5X21 - chains C and D of the 9 polymer chains in the assembly; structure by X-ray diffraction, 3.32 A resolution.

# Chain C
Molecule: DNA-directed RNA polymerase subunit beta
From: Thermus thermophilus (strain HB8 / ATCC 27634 / DSM 579)
Notes: EC 2.7.7.6
UniProtKB: Q8RQE9 (RPOB_THET8); residues 1-1119 here = UniProt positions 1-1119
Chain sequence (1119 residues; row label = number of the first residue in the row):
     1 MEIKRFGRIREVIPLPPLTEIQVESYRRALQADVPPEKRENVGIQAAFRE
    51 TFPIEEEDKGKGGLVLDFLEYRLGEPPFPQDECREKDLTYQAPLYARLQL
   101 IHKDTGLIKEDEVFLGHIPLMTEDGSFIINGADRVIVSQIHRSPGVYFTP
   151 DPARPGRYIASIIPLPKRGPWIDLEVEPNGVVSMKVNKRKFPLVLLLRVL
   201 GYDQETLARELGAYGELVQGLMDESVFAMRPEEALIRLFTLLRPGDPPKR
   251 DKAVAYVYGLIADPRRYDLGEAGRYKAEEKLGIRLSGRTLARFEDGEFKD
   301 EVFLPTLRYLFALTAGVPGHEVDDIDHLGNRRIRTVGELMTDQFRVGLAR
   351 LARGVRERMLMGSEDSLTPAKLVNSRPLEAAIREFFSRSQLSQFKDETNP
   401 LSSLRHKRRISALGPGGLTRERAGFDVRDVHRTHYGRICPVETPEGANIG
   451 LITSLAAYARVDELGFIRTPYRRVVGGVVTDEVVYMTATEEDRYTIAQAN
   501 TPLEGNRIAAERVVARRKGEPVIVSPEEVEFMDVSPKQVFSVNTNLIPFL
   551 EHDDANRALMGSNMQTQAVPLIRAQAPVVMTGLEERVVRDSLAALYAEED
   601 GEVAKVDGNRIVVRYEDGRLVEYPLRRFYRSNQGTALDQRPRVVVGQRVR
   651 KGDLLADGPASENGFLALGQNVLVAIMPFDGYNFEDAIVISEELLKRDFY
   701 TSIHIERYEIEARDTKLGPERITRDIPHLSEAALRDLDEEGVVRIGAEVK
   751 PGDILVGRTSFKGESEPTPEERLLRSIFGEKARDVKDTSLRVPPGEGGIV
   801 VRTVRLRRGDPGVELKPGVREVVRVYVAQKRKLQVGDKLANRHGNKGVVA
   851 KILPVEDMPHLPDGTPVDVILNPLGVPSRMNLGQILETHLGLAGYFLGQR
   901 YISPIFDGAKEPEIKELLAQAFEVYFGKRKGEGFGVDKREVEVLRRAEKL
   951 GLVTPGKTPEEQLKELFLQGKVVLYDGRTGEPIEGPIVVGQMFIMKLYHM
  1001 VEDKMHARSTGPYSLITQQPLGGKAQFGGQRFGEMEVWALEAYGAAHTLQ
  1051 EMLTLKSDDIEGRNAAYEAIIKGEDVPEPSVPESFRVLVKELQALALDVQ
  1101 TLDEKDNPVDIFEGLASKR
Not modelled in the structure: 57-63, 1119
Bound ions: Mg2+ near Ser389 (its only coordinating residue here)
Small-molecule neighbours: pseudouridimycin (PUM; (1S)-1,4-anhydro-5-[(N-carbamimidoylglycyl-N~2~-hydroxy-L-glutaminyl)amino]-5-deoxy-1-(2,4-dioxo-1,2,3,4-tetrahydropyrimidin-5-yl)-D-ribitol): Glu445, Asn556, Met560, Lys846

# Chain D
Molecule: DNA-directed RNA polymerase subunit beta'
From: Thermus thermophilus (strain HB8 / ATCC 27634 / DSM 579)
Notes: EC 2.7.7.6
UniProtKB: Q8RQE8 (RPOC_THET8); numbering as in UniProt (aligned over 1-1524)
Chain sequence (1524 residues; each row starts with the number of its first residue):
     1 MKKEVRKVRIALASPEKIRSWSYGEVEKPETINYRTLKPERDGLFDERIF
    51 GPIKDYECACGKYKRQRFEGKVCERCGVEVTKSIVRRYRMGHIELATPAA
   101 HIWFVKDVPSKIGTLLDLSATELEQVLYFSKYIVLDPKGAILNGVPVEKR
   151 QLLTDEEYRELRYGKQETYPLPPGVDALVKDGEEVVKGQELAPGVVSRLD
   201 GVALYRFPRRVRVEYVKKERAGLRLPLAAWVEKEAYKPGEILAELPEPYL
   251 FRAEEEGVVELKELEEGAFLVLRREDEPVATYFLPVGMTPLVVHGEIVEK
   301 GQPLAEAKGLLRMPRQVRAAQVEAEEEGETVYLTLFLEWTEPKDYRVQPH
   351 MNVVVPEGARVEAGDKIVAAIDPEEEVIAEAEGVVHLHEPASILVVKARV
   401 YPFEDDVEVSTGDRVAPGDVLADGGKVKSDVYGRVEVDLVRNVVRVVESY
   451 DIDARMGAEAIQQLLKELDLEALEKELLEEMKHPSRARRAKARKRLEVVR
   501 AFLDSGNRPEWMILEAVPVLPPDLRPMVQVDGGRFATSDLNDLYRRLINR
   551 NNRLKKLLAQGAPEIIIRNEKRMLQEAVDALLDNGRRGAPVTNPGSDRPL
   601 RSLTDILSGKQGRFRQNLLGKRVDYSGRSVIVVGPQLKLHQCGLPKRMAL
   651 ELFKPFLLKKMEEKGIAPNVKAARRMLERQRDIKDEVWDALEEVIHGKVV
   701 LLNRAPTLHRLGIQAFQPVLVEGQSIQLHPLVCEAFNADFDGDQMAVHVP
   751 LSSFAQAEARIQMLSAHNLLSPASGEPLAKPSRDIILGLYYITQVRKEKK
   801 GAGLEFATPEEALAAHERGEVALNAPIKVAGRETSVGRLKYVFANPDEAL
   851 LAVAHGIVDLQDVVTVRYMGKRLETSPGRILFARIVAEAVEDEKVAWELI
   901 QLDVPQEKNSLKDLVYQAFLRLGMEKTARLLDALKYYGFTFSTTSGITIG
   951 IDDAVIPEEKKQYLEEADRKLLQIEQAYEMGFLTDRERYDQILQLWTETT
  1001 EKVTQAVFKNFEENYPFNPLYVMAQSGARGNPQQIRQLCGLRGLMQKPSG
  1051 ETFEVPVRSSFREGLTVLEYFISSHGARKGGADTALRTADSGYLTRKLVD
  1101 VTHEIVVREADCGTTNYISVPLFQPDEVTRSLRLRKRADIEAGLYGRVLA
  1151 REVEVLGVRLEEGRYLSMDDVHLLIKAAEAGEIQEVPVRSPLTCQTRYGV
  1201 CQKCYGYDLSMARPVSIGEAVGIVAAQSIGEPGTQLTMRTFHTGGVAGAA
  1251 DITQGLPRVIELFEARRPKAKAVISEIDGVVRIEETEEKLSVFVESEGFS
  1301 KEYKLPKEARLLVKDGDYVEAGQPLTRGAIDPHQLLEAKGPEAVERYLVE
  1351 EIQKVYRAQGVKLHDKHIEIVVRQMMKYVEVTDPGDSRLLEGQVLEKWDV
  1401 EALNERLIAEGKTPVAWKPLLMGVTKSALSTKSWLSAASFQNTTHVLTEA
  1451 AIAGKKDELIGLKENVILGRLIPAGTGSDFVRFTQVVDQKTLKAIEEARK
  1501 EAVEAKERPAARRGVKREQPGKQA
Not modelled in the structure: 1-2, 1499-1524
Bound ions: Zn2+ site 1: Cys58, Cys60, Cys73, Cys76; Mg2+ site 1: Asp739, Asp741, Asp743 (shared with 1 residue of chain I); Mg2+ site 2 near Lys840 (its only coordinating residue here); Zn2+ site 2: Cys1112, Cys1194, Cys1201, Cys1204
Small-molecule neighbours: pseudouridimycin (PUM; (1S)-1,4-anhydro-5-[(N-carbamimidoylglycyl-N~2~-hydroxy-L-glutaminyl)amino]-5-deoxy-1-(2,4-dioxo-1,2,3,4-tetrahydropyrimidin-5-yl)-D-ribitol): Arg704, Pro706, Asn737, Asp739, Asp741, Thr1084, Gln1235, Met1238, Phe1241

# Chain C / chain D interface
Contacting residue pairs (393; chain C residue first):
  Phe425(C) - Leu1086(D)  hydrophobic
  Phe425(C) - Arg1087(D)
  Arg428(C) - Arg1078(D)  hydrogen bond (backbone-side chain)
  Arg428(C) - Leu1086(D)
  Asp429(C) - Pro1048(D)
  Val430(C) - His1075(D)  hydrogen bond (backbone-side chain)
  Val430(C) - Arg1078(D)
  His431(C) - Phe1071(D)
  His434(C) - Phe1071(D)
  Tyr435(C) - Val1067(D)
  Tyr435(C) - Phe1071(D)
  Pro440(C) - Phe1071(D)  hydrophobic
  Pro440(C) - Ser1074(D)
  Pro440(C) - Arg1078(D)  hydrogen bond (backbone-side chain)
  Thr443(C) - Arg1078(D)
  Gly446(C) - Ala1085(D)
  Ile449(C) - Arg1078(D)
  Ile449(C) - Gly1081(D)
  Ile449(C) - Ala1082(D)
  Gly450(C) - Arg1078(D)
  Gln498(C) - Val1067(D)
  Gln498(C) - Leu1068(D)
  Arg516(C) - Leu1068(D)
  Pro521(C) - Val1055(D)  hydrophobic
  Pro521(C) - Leu1068(D)  hydrophobic
  Val539(C) - Phe1071(D)  hydrophobic
  Phe540(C) - Tyr1070(D)  hydrophobic
  Leu550(C) - Tyr1070(D)
  Glu551(C) - Gly1064(D)
  Glu551(C) - Leu1065(D)  hydrogen bond (backbone-backbone)
  His552(C) - Phe1061(D)
  His552(C) - Arg1062(D)  hydrogen bond (side chain-backbone)
  His552(C) - Glu1063(D)
  His552(C) - Gly1064(D)
  Asp553(C) - Phe1061(D)
  Asp553(C) - Tyr1070(D)  hydrogen bond (backbone-side chain)
  Asp554(C) - Arg1042(D)  salt bridge
  Asp554(C) - Phe1061(D)
  Asp554(C) - Tyr1070(D)
  Asp554(C) - Gly1244(D)
  Ala555(C) - Tyr1070(D)
  Ala555(C) - Ala1077(D)  hydrophobic
  Asn556(C) - Phe1241(D)
  Ala558(C) - Tyr1070(D)
  Ile676(C) - Ile947(D)
  Ile676(C) - Thr948(D)  hydrogen bond (backbone-side chain)
  Ile676(C) - Ile949(D)
  Met677(C) - Thr943(D)
  Met677(C) - Ile947(D)
  Pro678(C) - Asp784(D)
  Pro678(C) - Ser942(D)
  Pro678(C) - Thr943(D)  hydrogen bond (backbone-side chain)
  Pro678(C) - Ile947(D)
  Phe679(C) - Thr943(D)
  Asp680(C) - Pro635(D)
  Asp680(C) - Phe939(D)
  Asp680(C) - Thr943(D)
  Gly681(C) - Val633(D)
  Gly681(C) - Pro635(D)
  Gly681(C) - Phe939(D)
  Tyr682(C) - Val633(D)
  Tyr682(C) - Pro635(D)
  Tyr682(C) - Gln636(D)  hydrogen bond
  Asn683(C) - Asp784(D)
  Phe684(C) - Val633(D)  hydrophobic
  Phe684(C) - Pro730(D)
  Phe684(C) - Phe740(D)
  Phe684(C) - Ser782(D)
  Phe684(C) - Arg783(D)
  Phe684(C) - Asp784(D)
  Phe684(C) - Phe939(D)  hydrophobic
  Glu685(C) - Asp739(D)
  Glu685(C) - Phe740(D)  hydrogen bond (backbone-backbone)
  Glu685(C) - Arg783(D)  salt bridge
  Glu685(C) - Arg1029(D)  salt bridge
  Asp686(C) - Phe740(D)
  Ala687(C) - Val633(D)  hydrophobic
  Arg713(C) - Gly532(D)
  Arg713(C) - Gly533(D)
  Lys716(C) - Arg35(D)  hydrogen bond (side chain-backbone)
  Lys716(C) - Leu37(D)
  Arg735(C) - Arg681(D)
  Glu748(C) - Arg681(D)
  Lys750(C) - Gln680(D)
  Lys750(C) - Arg681(D)
  Pro751(C) - Glu678(D)
  Pro751(C) - Arg679(D)
  Pro751(C) - Gln680(D)  hydrogen bond (backbone-backbone)
  Gly752(C) - Glu678(D)
  Gly752(C) - Arg679(D)
  Asp753(C) - Arg679(D)  salt bridge
  Asp753(C) - Arg681(D)  salt bridge
  Glu764(C) - Lys54(D)  salt bridge
  Glu766(C) - Lys64(D)  salt bridge
  Glu766(C) - Arg65(D)  salt bridge
  Pro767(C) - Arg65(D)
  Pro769(C) - Arg65(D)
  Gln834(C) - Gln724(D)  hydrogen bond
  Val835(C) - Val632(D)  hydrophobic
  Val835(C) - Ser725(D)  hydrogen bond (backbone-side chain)
  Gly836(C) - Val630(D)
  Gly836(C) - Ser725(D)
  Lys838(C) - Asp741(D)
  Lys846(C) - Asp741(D)  salt bridge
  Gly847(C) - Phe740(D)
  Gly847(C) - Asp741(D)
  Val848(C) - Ile631(D)
  Val848(C) - Phe740(D)  hydrogen bond (backbone-backbone)
  Val848(C) - Gly742(D)
  Val849(C) - Val632(D)
  Ala850(C) - Val632(D)  hydrophobic
  Ala850(C) - Val633(D)  hydrophobic
  Asn872(C) - Asp784(D)  hydrogen bond
  Pro873(C) - Ile947(D)
  Pro873(C) - Ile949(D)
  Leu874(C) - Arg783(D)
  Leu874(C) - Asp784(D)
  Leu874(C) - Met1023(D)  hydrophobic
  Leu874(C) - Arg1029(D)  hydrogen bond (backbone-side chain)
  Val876(C) - Ile949(D)  hydrophobic
  Pro877(C) - Ile949(D)
  Pro877(C) - Leu1020(D)  hydrophobic
  Pro877(C) - Met1023(D)  hydrophobic
  Pro877(C) - Leu1038(D)
  Ser878(C) - Arg1029(D)  hydrogen bond
  Ser878(C) - Gln1034(D)
  Ser878(C) - His1242(D)
  Arg879(C) - Arg1029(D)
  Met880(C) - Gln1034(D)
  Met880(C) - Gln1037(D)
  Met880(C) - Phe1061(D)  hydrophobic
  Met880(C) - Gly1244(D)
  Leu882(C) - Ile951(D)  hydrophobic
  Leu882(C) - Leu1038(D)  hydrophobic
  Leu882(C) - Phe1061(D)
  Leu882(C) - Arg1062(D)
  Ile885(C) - Ile949(D)
  Ile885(C) - Gly950(D)
  Ile885(C) - Ile951(D)
  Leu886(C) - Ile951(D)  hydrophobic
  His889(C) - Gly950(D)
  His889(C) - Ile951(D)  hydrogen bond (side chain-backbone)
  Phe906(C) - Leu1065(D)
  Phe906(C) - Thr1066(D)
  Phe906(C) - Val1067(D)  hydrophobic
  Phe906(C) - Tyr1070(D)  hydrophobic
  Glu911(C) - Ile951(D)
  Glu911(C) - Arg1062(D)  salt bridge
  Lys915(C) - Asp952(D)  salt bridge
  Arg945(C) - Asp859(D)  salt bridge
  Arg946(C) - Tyr791(D)  hydrogen bond
  Arg946(C) - Arg796(D)
  Arg946(C) - Asp859(D)  salt bridge
  Arg946(C) - Gln861(D)  hydrogen bond
  Lys949(C) - Arg796(D)
  Lys949(C) - Glu798(D)  salt bridge
  Leu950(C) - Phe1017(D)  hydrophobic
  Gly951(C) - Tyr1015(D)
  Gln969(C) - Asp952(D)
  Lys971(C) - Thr948(D)
  Lys971(C) - Asp953(D)  salt bridge
  Ile983(C) - Thr943(D)
  Ile983(C) - Thr944(D)
  Ile983(C) - Gly946(D)
  Glu984(C) - Tyr791(D)  hydrogen bond
  Glu984(C) - Thr944(D)  hydrogen bond (backbone-backbone)
  Glu984(C) - Ser945(D)
  Gly985(C) - Gly946(D)
  Pro986(C) - Gly946(D)
  Pro986(C) - Thr948(D)
  Ile987(C) - Thr948(D)
  Val988(C) - Thr948(D)  hydrogen bond (backbone-side chain)
  Val988(C) - Ile949(D)
  Val988(C) - Gly950(D)
  Val1001(C) - Val630(D)  hydrophobic
  Val1001(C) - Gln724(D)
  Val1001(C) - Ser725(D)
  Glu1002(C) - Gln724(D)
  Lys1004(C) - Arg628(D)
  Lys1004(C) - Val630(D)
  Lys1004(C) - Gln744(D)
  Met1005(C) - Arg628(D)
  Met1005(C) - Ser629(D)
  Met1005(C) - Met648(D)  hydrophobic
  Met1005(C) - Gln724(D)
  His1006(C) - Gly627(D)
  His1006(C) - Arg628(D)  hydrogen bond (backbone-backbone)
  His1006(C) - Met648(D)
  Ala1007(C) - Gly627(D)
  Ala1007(C) - Met648(D)  hydrophobic
  Ala1007(C) - Glu651(D)
  Arg1008(C) - Asp624(D)  salt bridge
  Arg1008(C) - Tyr625(D)  hydrogen bond (backbone-backbone)
  Arg1008(C) - Ser626(D)  hydrogen bond (backbone-backbone)
  Arg1008(C) - Glu651(D)
  Arg1008(C) - Leu652(D)
  Ser1009(C) - Asp624(D)
  Ser1009(C) - Tyr625(D)  hydrogen bond (backbone-backbone)
  Ser1009(C) - Glu651(D)  hydrogen bond
  Ser1009(C) - Lys654(D)
  Thr1010(C) - Asp624(D)
  Thr1010(C) - Tyr625(D)
  Tyr1013(C) - Asp624(D)  hydrogen bond
  Leu1015(C) - Arg87(D)  hydrogen bond (backbone-side chain)
  Leu1015(C) - Val528(D)  hydrophobic
  Ile1016(C) - Arg87(D)  hydrogen bond (backbone-side chain)
  Ile1016(C) - Leu524(D)
  Ile1016(C) - Pro526(D)
  Ile1016(C) - Arg613(D)
  Thr1017(C) - Asn617(D)
  Gln1018(C) - Arg87(D)
  Gln1019(C) - Asn617(D)  hydrogen bond (side chain-backbone)
  Gln1019(C) - Lys621(D)
  Pro1020(C) - Arg622(D)
  Pro1020(C) - Asp624(D)
  Leu1021(C) - Arg622(D)
  Gly1022(C) - Arg622(D)
  Phe1027(C) - Glu651(D)
  Gly1029(C) - Arg622(D)  hydrogen bond (backbone-side chain)
  Gly1029(C) - Val623(D)
  Gly1029(C) - Ser626(D)
  Gln1030(C) - Arg622(D)
  Gln1030(C) - Val623(D)  hydrogen bond (backbone-backbone)
  Gln1030(C) - Ser626(D)  hydrogen bond (backbone-side chain)
  Gln1030(C) - Gly627(D)
  Gln1030(C) - Arg628(D)  hydrogen bond
  Arg1031(C) - Arg615(D)  hydrogen bond (side chain-backbone)
  Arg1031(C) - Gln616(D)  hydrogen bond (side chain-backbone)
  Arg1031(C) - Gly620(D)
  Arg1031(C) - Lys621(D)
  Arg1031(C) - Arg622(D)
  Phe1032(C) - Gly620(D)
  Phe1032(C) - Lys621(D)  hydrogen bond (backbone-backbone)
  Phe1032(C) - Ile713(D)  hydrophobic
  Phe1032(C) - His748(D)
  Glu1034(C) - Leu619(D)
  Glu1034(C) - Arg1096(D)  salt bridge
  Met1035(C) - Thr707(D)
  Glu1036(C) - Asn703(D)
  Glu1036(C) - Thr707(D)
  Glu1036(C) - Ile713(D)
  Val1037(C) - Leu619(D)
  Trp1038(C) - Arg1096(D)
  Trp1038(C) - Val1099(D)
  Trp1038(C) - Ile1223(D)
  Trp1038(C) - Gln1227(D)  hydrogen bond (backbone-side chain)
  Ala1039(C) - Thr707(D)
  Ala1039(C) - Ile713(D)  hydrophobic
  Ala1039(C) - Gln1227(D)
  Leu1040(C) - Met763(D)  hydrophobic
  Glu1041(C) - Ala1220(D)
  Glu1041(C) - Ile1223(D)
  Glu1041(C) - Leu1462(D)
  Glu1041(C) - Val1466(D)
  Glu1041(C) - Ile1472(D)
  Ala1042(C) - Arg710(D)
  Ala1042(C) - Ile1223(D)  hydrophobic
  Ala1042(C) - Val1224(D)
  Ala1042(C) - Gln1227(D)
  Tyr1043(C) - Arg710(D)  hydrogen bond (side chain-backbone)
  Tyr1043(C) - Leu711(D)
  Tyr1043(C) - Ile713(D)  hydrogen bond (side chain-backbone)
  Tyr1043(C) - Gln714(D)
  Tyr1043(C) - Gln762(D)
  Tyr1043(C) - Met763(D)  hydrophobic
  Tyr1043(C) - Asn768(D)
  Gly1044(C) - Gln762(D)
  Gly1044(C) - Ala1474(D)
  Gly1044(C) - Gly1475(D)
  Gly1044(C) - Thr1476(D)  hydrogen bond (backbone-backbone)
  Ala1045(C) - Glu758(D)
  Ala1045(C) - Gln762(D)
  Ala1045(C) - Met763(D)  hydrophobic
  Ala1046(C) - Glu758(D)  hydrogen bond (backbone-side chain)
  Ala1046(C) - Leu1471(D)
  Ala1046(C) - Ile1472(D)  hydrophobic
  Ala1046(C) - Ala1474(D)
  Ala1046(C) - Thr1476(D)  hydrogen bond (backbone-side chain)
  Ala1046(C) - Gly1477(D)
  His1047(C) - Phe754(D)
  His1047(C) - Glu758(D)  hydrogen bond (backbone-side chain)
  His1047(C) - Leu1471(D)
  His1047(C) - Thr1476(D)
  Thr1048(C) - Leu701(D)
  Thr1048(C) - Ala755(D)  hydrogen bond (side chain-backbone)
  Thr1048(C) - Glu758(D)  hydrogen bond
  Leu1049(C) - Ile1472(D)  hydrophobic
  Gln1050(C) - Gly1469(D)
  Gln1050(C) - Arg1470(D)
  Gln1050(C) - Leu1471(D)
  Glu1051(C) - Pro750(D)
  Glu1051(C) - Leu751(D)  hydrogen bond (side chain-backbone)
  Glu1051(C) - Ser752(D)  hydrogen bond (side chain-backbone)
  Glu1051(C) - Ala755(D)
  Met1052(C) - Val623(D)
  Met1052(C) - His748(D)
  Leu1053(C) - Lys621(D)
  Leu1053(C) - Val1466(D)
  Thr1054(C) - Gly1469(D)
  Lys1056(C) - Val623(D)
  Lys1056(C) - Asp624(D)  hydrogen bond (backbone-backbone)
  Lys1056(C) - Tyr625(D)
  Lys1056(C) - Val749(D)  hydrogen bond (side chain-backbone)
  Lys1056(C) - Leu751(D)
  Ser1057(C) - Lys621(D)
  Ser1057(C) - Arg622(D)  hydrogen bond (side chain-backbone)
  Ser1057(C) - Val623(D)
  Asp1058(C) - Lys621(D)
  Tyr1067(C) - Pro655(D)  hydrophobic
  Tyr1067(C) - Leu658(D)
  Tyr1067(C) - Arg674(D)  hydrogen bond
  Ile1070(C) - Pro655(D)  hydrophobic
  Ile1070(C) - Phe656(D)
  Ile1070(C) - Lys659(D)
  Ile1071(C) - Pro655(D)  hydrophobic
  Ile1071(C) - Lys659(D)
  Lys1072(C) - Lys659(D)
  Gly1073(C) - Lys659(D)
  Val1076(C) - Ser752(D)
  Pro1082(C) - Leu1468(D)
  Pro1082(C) - Gly1469(D)
  Glu1083(C) - Arg87(D)  salt bridge
  Glu1083(C) - Tyr88(D)  hydrogen bond
  Ser1084(C) - Arg613(D)
  Ser1084(C) - Asn617(D)
  Ser1084(C) - Leu618(D)
  Phe1085(C) - Ile1467(D)  hydrophobic
  Phe1085(C) - Leu1468(D)  hydrophobic
  Arg1086(C) - Tyr88(D)  hydrogen bond
  Val1087(C) - Leu524(D)  hydrophobic
  Val1087(C) - Arg613(D)
  Leu1088(C) - Leu607(D)  hydrophobic
  Leu1088(C) - Phe614(D)  hydrophobic
  Leu1088(C) - Leu618(D)  hydrophobic
  Lys1090(C) - Tyr88(D)  hydrogen bond (side chain-backbone)
  Lys1090(C) - Met90(D)
  Lys1090(C) - Leu520(D)
  Lys1090(C) - Leu524(D)
  Glu1091(C) - Leu520(D)
  Glu1091(C) - Ile606(D)
  Glu1091(C) - Leu607(D)
  Glu1091(C) - Arg613(D)  salt bridge
  Leu1092(C) - Leu607(D)  hydrophobic
  Leu1092(C) - Leu1447(D)  hydrophobic
  Gln1093(C) - Trp21(D)
  Gln1093(C) - Met90(D)
  Gln1093(C) - Pro518(D)
  Ala1094(C) - Met90(D)
  Ala1094(C) - Leu520(D)  hydrophobic
  Ala1094(C) - Leu582(D)
  Ala1094(C) - Leu603(D)
  Leu1095(C) - His101(D)  hydrogen bond (backbone-side chain)
  Leu1095(C) - Trp103(D)  hydrophobic
  Leu1095(C) - Leu582(D)  hydrophobic
  Leu1095(C) - Leu603(D)  hydrophobic
  Leu1095(C) - Leu607(D)  hydrophobic
  Ala1096(C) - Ala13(D)  hydrogen bond (backbone-backbone)
  Ala1096(C) - Leu514(D)  hydrophobic
  Leu1097(C) - Ala11(D)
  Leu1097(C) - Trp103(D)  hydrophobic
  Asp1098(C) - Arg9(D)  salt bridge
  Asp1098(C) - Ile10(D)
  Asp1098(C) - Ala11(D)  hydrogen bond (backbone-backbone)
  Asp1098(C) - Lys17(D)  salt bridge
  Asp1098(C) - Trp21(D)
  Val1099(C) - Arg9(D)
  Gln1100(C) - Val8(D)
  Gln1100(C) - Arg9(D)  hydrogen bond (backbone-backbone)
  Thr1101(C) - Val5(D)
  Thr1101(C) - Lys7(D)
  Leu1102(C) - Glu4(D)
  Leu1102(C) - Val5(D)
  Leu1102(C) - Arg6(D)  hydrogen bond (backbone-backbone)
  Leu1102(C) - Lys7(D)  hydrogen bond (backbone-backbone)
  Leu1102(C) - Arg9(D)
  Asp1103(C) - Lys3(D)  salt bridge
  Asp1103(C) - Glu4(D)
  Asp1103(C) - Lys7(D)
  Asp1106(C) - Lys7(D)  salt bridge
  Asp1106(C) - Lys1456(D)  salt bridge
  Val1109(C) - Val5(D)  hydrophobic
  Phe1112(C) - Tyr88(D)  hydrophobic
  Leu1115(C) - Tyr23(D)  hydrogen bond (backbone-side chain)
  Leu1115(C) - Ile84(D)  hydrophobic
  Leu1115(C) - Val85(D)  hydrophobic
  Leu1115(C) - Arg89(D)  hydrogen bond (backbone-side chain)
  Ala1116(C) - Tyr23(D)
  Ala1116(C) - Tyr88(D)
  Ser1117(C) - Tyr23(D)  hydrogen bond (backbone-side chain)
  Lys1118(C) - Arg19(D)  hydrogen bond (side chain-backbone)
  Lys1118(C) - Ser20(D)
  Lys1118(C) - Ser22(D)  hydrogen bond (side chain-backbone)
  Lys1118(C) - Tyr23(D)
Other interface residues (no listed pair), chain C (183 interface residues in all): Arg432, Cys439, Val441, Glu442, Glu445, Ala447, Val514, Pro536, Thr768, Lys816, Leu968, Arg978, Gly1011, Gly1033, Glu1104, Ile1111
Other interface residues (no listed pair), chain D (198 interface residues in all): Leu12, Ile18, Phe104, Pro521, Asp523, Gln529, Asp531, Tyr544, Pro645, Arg647, Glu662, Val670, His709, Cys733, Ala746, Leu787, Thr940, Ala1028, Thr1095, Thr1243, Ala1451

# In short
The interface between chain C and chain D involves 183 residues on one side and 198 on the other, with 69
hydrogen bonds and 24 salt bridges. Polar pairs include Asp554(C)-Arg1042(D), Glu685(C)-Arg783(D) and
Glu685(C)-Arg1029(D). Pseudouridimycin is bound between chain C and chain D.
Chain C is DNA-directed RNA polymerase subunit beta and chain D is DNA-directed RNA polymerase subunit beta',
both from Thermus thermophilus (strain HB8 / ATCC 27634 / DSM 579); the structure, Crystal structure of
Thermus thermophilus transcription initiation complex with GpA and pseudouridimycin (PUM), was determined by
X-ray diffraction, deposited together with 5X22.
